Entry 8ZDO (electron microscopy, 2.97 A resolution); this record covers chains v and x of the 39 polymer chains in the assembly.

# Chain v (and x)
Protein: Central fiber protein (gp20)
Source organism: Mycolicibacterium smegmatis MC2 155
Notes: chain x of this document is another copy of the same molecule, construct and numbering; everything in this record applies to it too
Chain sequence (878 residues; row label = number of the first residue in the row):
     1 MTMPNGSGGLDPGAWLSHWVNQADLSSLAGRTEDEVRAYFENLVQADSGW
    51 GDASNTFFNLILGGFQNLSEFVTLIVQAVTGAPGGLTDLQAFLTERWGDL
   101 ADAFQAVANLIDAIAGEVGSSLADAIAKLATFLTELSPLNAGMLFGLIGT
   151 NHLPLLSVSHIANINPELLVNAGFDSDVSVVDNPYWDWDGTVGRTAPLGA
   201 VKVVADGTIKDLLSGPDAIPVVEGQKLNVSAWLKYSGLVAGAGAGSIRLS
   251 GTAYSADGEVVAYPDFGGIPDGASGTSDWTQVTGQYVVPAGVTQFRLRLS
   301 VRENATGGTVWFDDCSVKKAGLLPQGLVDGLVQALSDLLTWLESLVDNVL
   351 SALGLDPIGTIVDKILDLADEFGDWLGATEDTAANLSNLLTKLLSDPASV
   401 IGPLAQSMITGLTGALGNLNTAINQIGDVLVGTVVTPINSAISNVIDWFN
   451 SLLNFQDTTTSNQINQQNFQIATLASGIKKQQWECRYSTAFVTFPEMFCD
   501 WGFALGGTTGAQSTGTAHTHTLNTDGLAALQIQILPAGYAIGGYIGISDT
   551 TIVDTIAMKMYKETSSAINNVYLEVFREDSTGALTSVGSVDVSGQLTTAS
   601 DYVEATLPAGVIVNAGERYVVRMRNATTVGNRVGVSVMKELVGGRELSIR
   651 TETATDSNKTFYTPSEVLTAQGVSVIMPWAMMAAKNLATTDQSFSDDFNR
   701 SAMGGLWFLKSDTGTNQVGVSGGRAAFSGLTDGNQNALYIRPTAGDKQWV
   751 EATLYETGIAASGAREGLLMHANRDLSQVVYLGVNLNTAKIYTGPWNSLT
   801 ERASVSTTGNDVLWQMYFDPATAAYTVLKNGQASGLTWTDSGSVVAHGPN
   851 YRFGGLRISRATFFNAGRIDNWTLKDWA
Disordered / not traced: 116-878

# Chain v / chain x interface
Pairs across the interface (33; chain v residue first):
  Leu60(v) - Asn67(x)
  Ile61(v) - Phe57(x)  hydrophobic
  Ile61(v) - Asn67(x)
  Ile61(v) - Leu68(x)  hydrogen bond (backbone-backbone)
  Leu62(v) - Leu68(x)
  Gly63(v) - Leu68(x)
  Gly63(v) - Ser69(x)
  Phe65(v) - Leu68(x)  hydrophobic
  Phe65(v) - Val72(x)  hydrophobic
  Leu68(v) - Leu68(x)  hydrophobic
  Phe71(v) - Phe71(x)  hydrophobic
  Phe71(v) - Val72(x)  hydrophobic
  Leu74(v) - Leu86(x)  hydrophobic
  Ile75(v) - Leu86(x)  hydrophobic
  Ala78(v) - Leu86(x)  hydrophobic
  Ala78(v) - Leu89(x)  hydrophobic
  Ala78(v) - Gln90(x)
  Ala78(v) - Leu93(x)
  Val79(v) - Leu89(x)  hydrophobic
  Val79(v) - Leu93(x)  hydrophobic
  Val79(v) - Trp97(x)
  Thr80(v) - Trp97(x)
  Phe92(v) - Trp97(x)  hydrophobic
  Arg96(v) - Arg96(x)
  Arg96(v) - Trp97(x)
  Arg96(v) - Leu100(x)
  Leu100(v) - Leu100(x)  hydrophobic
  Leu100(v) - Phe104(x)  hydrophobic
  Ala103(v) - Phe104(x)  hydrophobic
  Val107(v) - Val107(x)  hydrophobic
  Leu110(v) - Leu110(x)  hydrophobic
  Leu110(v) - Ile111(x)  hydrophobic
  Ile114(v) - Ile114(x)  hydrophobic
Interface residues without a listed pair, chain v (22 interface residues in all): Phe57, Gly81, Asp99
Interface residues without a listed pair, chain x (20 interface residues in all): Leu62, Ile75

# Overview
22 residues of chain v and 20 residues of chain x are in contact, with 1 hydrogen bond. Its one hydrogen bond,
Ile61(v)-Leu68(x), is backbone to backbone.
Chain v and chain x are both Central fiber protein (gp20) (Mycolicibacterium smegmatis MC2 155); the
structure, Cryo-EM structure of Mycobacteriophage Douge baseplate (gp13, gp17, gp23, gp16, gp18 and gp20), was
determined by electron microscopy (same publication as 8ZDJ, 8ZDK, 8ZDL and 8ZDQ).
